8YJM - chains A and E of the 7 polymer chains in the assembly; structure by X-ray diffraction, 4.15 A resolution (low resolution: residue-level contacts below are approximate; hydrogen-bond / salt-bridge calls are withheld).

[Chain A]
Name: FACT complex subunit SPT16
Source organism: Homo sapiens
UniProtKB: Q9Y5B9 (SP16H_HUMAN); residues 644-988 here = UniProt positions 644-988
Amino-acid sequence (350 residues; row label = number of the first residue in the row):
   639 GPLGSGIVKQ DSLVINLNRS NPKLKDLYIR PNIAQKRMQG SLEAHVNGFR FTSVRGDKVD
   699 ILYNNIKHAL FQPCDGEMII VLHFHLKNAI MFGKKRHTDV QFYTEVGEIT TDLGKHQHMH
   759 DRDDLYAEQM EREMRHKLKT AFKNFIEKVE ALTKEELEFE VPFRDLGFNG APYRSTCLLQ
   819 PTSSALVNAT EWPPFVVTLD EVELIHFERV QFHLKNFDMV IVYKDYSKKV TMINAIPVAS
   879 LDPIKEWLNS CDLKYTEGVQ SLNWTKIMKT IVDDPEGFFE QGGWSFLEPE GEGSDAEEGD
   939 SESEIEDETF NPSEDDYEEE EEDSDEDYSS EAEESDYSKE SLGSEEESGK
Not modelled in the structure: 639-644, 929-939, 966-988
Sequence notes: expression tag (639-643)
Swiss-Prot annotation at these positions:
  - modified residue: Ser650 (Phosphoserine), Ser658 (Phosphoserine), Lys732 (N6-acetyllysine), Lys786 (N6-acetyllysine), Thr903 (Phosphothreonine), Lys904 (N6-acetyllysine), Ser979 (Phosphoserine), Ser982 (Phosphoserine), Ser986 (Phosphoserine)
  - cross-link: Lys647 (Glycyl lysine isopeptide (Lys-Gly) (interchain with G-Cter in SUMO2))
  - natural variant: Arg734 (R734W: In NEDDFAC; uncertain significance)

[Chain E]
Name: Histone H3.1
Source organism: Homo sapiens
UniProtKB: P68431 (H31_HUMAN); residues 56-135 here correspond to UniProt positions 57-136 (UniProt number = residue number + 1)
Amino-acid sequence (81 residues; row label = number of the first residue in the row):
    55 MKSTELLIRK LPFQRLVREI AQDFKTDLRF QSSAVMALQE ACEAYLVGLF EDTNLCAIHA
   115 KRVTIMPKDI QLARRIRGER A
Not modelled in the structure: 55
Sequence notes: initiating methionine (55)
Swiss-Prot annotation at these positions:
  - modified residue: Lys56 (N6,N6,N6-trimethyllysine), Ser57 (Phosphoserine), Lys64 (N6-(2-hydroxyisobutyryl)lysine), Lys79 (N6,N6,N6-trimethyllysine), Thr80 (Phosphothreonine), Ser86 (Phosphoserine), Thr107 (Phosphothreonine), Lys115 (N6-acetyllysine), Lys122 (N6-(2-hydroxyisobutyryl)lysine)

[Interface between chain A and chain E]
Contacting residue pairs (21; chain A residue first):
  Ala809(A) - Ile112(E)
  Arg812(A) - Asn108(E)
  Arg812(A) - Ile112(E)
  Arg812(A) - Lys115(E)
  Arg812(A) - Arg116(E)
  Arg812(A) - Val117(E)
  Ser813(A) - Ile112(E)
  Thr814(A) - Ile112(E)
  Leu852(A) - Val101(E)
  Leu852(A) - Glu105(E)
  Lys853(A) - Gly102(E)
  Lys853(A) - Glu105(E)
  Lys853(A) - Asp106(E)
  Lys853(A) - Arg131(E)
  Asn854(A) - Glu105(E)
  Asn854(A) - Leu109(E)
  Ala873(A) - Leu109(E)
  Ala873(A) - Ile112(E)
  Gln898(A) - Thr58(E)
  Glu940(A) - Lys56(E)
  Ser941(A) - Lys56(E)
Interface residues without a listed pair, chain A (15 interface residues in all): Arg847, Gln849, His851, Val897
Interface residues without a listed pair, chain E (14 interface residues in all): Glu59

[Overview]
15 residues of chain A and 14 residues of chain E are in contact.
Here chain A is FACT complex subunit SPT16 and chain E is Histone H3.1, both from Homo sapiens. Entry 8YJM
(Structure of human SPT16 MD-CTD and MCM2 HBD chaperoning a histone H3-H4 tetramer and a single ...) was
determined by X-ray diffraction (same publication as 8YJF).
